6EF1 - chains B and C of the 14 polymer chains in the assembly; structure by electron microscopy, 4.73 A resolution (low resolution: residue-level contacts below are approximate; hydrogen-bond / salt-bridge calls are withheld).

# Chain B
Protein: Proteasome subunit alpha type-2
Source organism: Saccharomyces cerevisiae (strain ATCC 204508 / S288c)
Notes: EC 3.4.25.1
UniProtKB: P23639 (PSA2_YEAST); residue numbers follow UniProt; this construct covers 1-250
Sequence (250 residues; each row starts with the number of its first residue):
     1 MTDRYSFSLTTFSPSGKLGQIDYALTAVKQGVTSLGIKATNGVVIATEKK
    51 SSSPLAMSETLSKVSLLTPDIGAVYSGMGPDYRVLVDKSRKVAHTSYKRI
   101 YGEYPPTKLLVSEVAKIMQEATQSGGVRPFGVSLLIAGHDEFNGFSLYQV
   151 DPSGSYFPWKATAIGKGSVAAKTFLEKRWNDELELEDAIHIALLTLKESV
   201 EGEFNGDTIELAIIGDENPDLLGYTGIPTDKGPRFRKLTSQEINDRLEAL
Curated features (UniProtKB/Swiss-Prot):
  - cross-link: Lys108 (Glycyl lysine isopeptide (Lys-Gly) (interchain with G-Cter in ubiquitin))

# Chain C
Protein: Proteasome subunit alpha type-3
Source organism: Saccharomyces cerevisiae (strain ATCC 204508 / S288c)
Notes: EC 3.4.25.1
UniProtKB: P23638 (PSA3_YEAST); residue numbers follow UniProt; this construct covers 8-245
Sequence (238 residues; numbered 8 to 245; the number before each row is that of its first residue):
     8 SRTTIFSPEGRLYQVEYALESISHAGTAIGIMASDGIVLAAERKVTSTLL
    58 EQDTSTEKLYKLNDKIAVAVAGLTADAEILINTARIHAQNYLKTYNEDIP
   108 VEILVRRLSDIKQGYTQHGGLRPFGVSFIYAGYDDRYGYQLYTSNPSGNY
   158 TGWKAISVGANTSAAQTLLQMDYKDDMKVDDAIELALKTLSKTTDSSALT
   208 YDRLEFATIRKGANDGEVYQKIFKPQEIKDILVKTGIT
Curated features (UniProtKB/Swiss-Prot):
  - cross-link (Glycyl lysine isopeptide (Lys-Gly)): Lys100 (interchain with G-Cter in ubiquitin), Lys199 (interchain with G-Cter in ubiquitin), Lys231 (interchain with G-Cter in ubiquitin)

# How chain B and chain C interact
Residue-residue contacts - 21 pairs, chain B then chain C:
  Ser8(B) - Gly127(C)
  Ser8(B) - Leu128(C)
  Ser8(B) - Arg129(C)
  Phe12(B) - Gln21(C)
  Phe12(B) - Pro130(C)
  Ser13(B) - Tyr24(C)
  Pro14(B) - Tyr24(C)
  Pro14(B) - Glu27(C)
  Ser15(B) - Glu27(C)
  Ser15(B) - His31(C)
  Gly16(B) - Ser28(C)
  Gln119(B) - Arg129(C)
  Gln123(B) - Leu128(C)
  Gln123(B) - Arg129(C)
  Gly154(B) - Ala82(C)
  Ser155(B) - Thr81(C)
  Trp159(B) - Leu56(C)
  Trp159(B) - Leu57(C)
  Lys160(B) - Leu56(C)
  Lys160(B) - Leu57(C)
  Ala161(B) - Leu56(C)
Interface residues without a listed pair, chain B (22 interface residues in all): Ser6, Thr10, Thr122, Ser124, Gly125, Ser153, Tyr156, Pro158, Trp179
Interface residues without a listed pair, chain C (18 interface residues in all): Ala25, Glu58, Asp83, Ile86, Gly126

# Overview
22 residues of chain B and 18 residues of chain C are in contact.
Chain B is Proteasome subunit alpha type-2 and chain C is Proteasome subunit alpha type-3, both from
Saccharomyces cerevisiae (strain ATCC 204508 / S288c); the structure, Yeast 26S proteasome bound to
ubiquitinated substrate (5D motor state), was determined by electron microscopy, deposited together with 6EF0
and 6EF2.
